6UTY - chains CCC and 111 of the 8 polymer chains in the assembly; structure by X-ray diffraction, 4.15 A resolution (low resolution: residue-level contacts below are approximate; hydrogen-bond / salt-bridge calls are withheld).

# Chain CCC
Name: DNA-directed RNA polymerase subunit beta
Source organism: Escherichia coli
Notes: EC 2.7.7.6
Reference sequence: P0A8V4 (RPOB_ECO57); residue numbers follow UniProt; this construct covers 1-1342
Chain sequence (1342 residues; row label = number of the first residue in the row):
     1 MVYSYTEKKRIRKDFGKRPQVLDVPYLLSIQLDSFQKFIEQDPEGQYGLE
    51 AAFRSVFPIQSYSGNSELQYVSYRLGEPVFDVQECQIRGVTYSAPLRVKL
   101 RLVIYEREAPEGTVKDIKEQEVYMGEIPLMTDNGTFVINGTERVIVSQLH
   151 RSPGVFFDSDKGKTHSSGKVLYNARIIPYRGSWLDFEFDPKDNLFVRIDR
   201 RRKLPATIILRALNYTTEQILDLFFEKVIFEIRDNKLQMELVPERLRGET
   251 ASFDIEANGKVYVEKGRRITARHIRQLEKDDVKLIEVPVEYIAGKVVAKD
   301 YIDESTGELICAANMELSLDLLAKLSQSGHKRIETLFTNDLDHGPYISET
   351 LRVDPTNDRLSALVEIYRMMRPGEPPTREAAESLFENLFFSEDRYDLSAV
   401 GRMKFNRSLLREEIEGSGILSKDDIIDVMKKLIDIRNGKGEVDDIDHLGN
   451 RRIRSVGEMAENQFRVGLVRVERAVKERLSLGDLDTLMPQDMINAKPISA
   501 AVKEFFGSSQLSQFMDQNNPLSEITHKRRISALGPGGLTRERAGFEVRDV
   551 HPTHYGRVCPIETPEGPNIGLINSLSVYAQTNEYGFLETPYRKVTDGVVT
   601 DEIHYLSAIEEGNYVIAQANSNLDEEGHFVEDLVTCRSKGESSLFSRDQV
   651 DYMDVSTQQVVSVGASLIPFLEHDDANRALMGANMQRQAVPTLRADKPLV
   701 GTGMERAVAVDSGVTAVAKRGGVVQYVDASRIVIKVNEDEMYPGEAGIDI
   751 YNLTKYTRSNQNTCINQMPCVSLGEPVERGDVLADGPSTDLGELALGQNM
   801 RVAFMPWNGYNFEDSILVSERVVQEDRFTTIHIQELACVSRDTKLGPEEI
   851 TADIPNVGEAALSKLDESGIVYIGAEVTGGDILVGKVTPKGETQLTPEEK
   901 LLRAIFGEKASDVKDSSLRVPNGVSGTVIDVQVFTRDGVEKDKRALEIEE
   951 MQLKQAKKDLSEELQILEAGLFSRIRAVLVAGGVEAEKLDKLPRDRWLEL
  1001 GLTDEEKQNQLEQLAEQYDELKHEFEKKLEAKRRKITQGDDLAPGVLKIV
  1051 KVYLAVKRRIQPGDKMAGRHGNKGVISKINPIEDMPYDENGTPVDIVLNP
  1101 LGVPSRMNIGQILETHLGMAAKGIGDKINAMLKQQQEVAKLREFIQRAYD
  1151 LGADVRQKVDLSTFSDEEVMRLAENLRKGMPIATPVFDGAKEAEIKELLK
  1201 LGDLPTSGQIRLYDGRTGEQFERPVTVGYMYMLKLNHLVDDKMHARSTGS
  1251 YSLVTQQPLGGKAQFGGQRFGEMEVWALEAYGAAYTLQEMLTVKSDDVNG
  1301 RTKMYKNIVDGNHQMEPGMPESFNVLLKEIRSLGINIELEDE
Disordered / not traced: 1-2
Swiss-Prot annotation at these positions:
  - modified residue (N6-acetyllysine): Lys1022, Lys1200

# Chain 111
Molecule: Synthetic DNA 50-MER (promoter non-template strand)
Sequence (50 nucleotides; row label = number of the first residue in the row):
    10 ACCTTGACATCCCACCTCACGTATGCTATAATGTGTGCAGTCTGACGCGG
Disordered / not traced: 10-27

# How chain CCC and chain 111 interact
Pairs across the interface (20; chain CCC residue first):
  Gly181(CCC) - DA48(111)
  Ser182(CCC) - DG46(111)
  Trp183(CCC) - DA48(111)
  Trp183(CCC) - DG49(111)
  Asp199(CCC) - DA48(111)
  Arg371(CCC) - DG44(111)
  Glu374(CCC) - DG42(111)
  Glu374(CCC) - DT43(111)
  Glu374(CCC) - DG44(111)
  Pro375(CCC) - DG42(111)
  Arg394(CCC) - DT45(111)
  Ile445(CCC) - DG49(111)
  Asp446(CCC) - DG49(111)
  Arg451(CCC) - DG49(111)
  Leu481(CCC) - DA39(111)
  Leu538(CCC) - DG49(111)
  Glu541(CCC) - DT50(111)
  Arg542(CCC) - DA48(111)
  Arg542(CCC) - DT50(111)
  Val547(CCC) - DG49(111)
Also at the interface, not in a pair above, chain CCC (18 interface residues in all): Arg151, Gly373

# In short
18 residues of chain CCC and 9 residues of chain 111 are in contact.
Chain CCC is DNA-directed RNA polymerase subunit beta (Escherichia coli) and chain 111 is Synthetic DNA 50-MER
(promoter non-template strand); the structure, E. coli sigma-S transcription initiation complex with a
mismatching CTP ("Old" crystal soaked with CTP for ..., was determined by X-ray diffraction together with
6UTV, 6UTW, 6UTX, 6UTZ, 6UU0, 6UU1 and 11 further entries from the same study.
